7MTW - chains A and F of the 59 polymer chains in the assembly; structure by electron microscopy, 2.99 A resolution.

[Chain A (and F)]
Name: Capsid protein VP1
Organism: Adeno-associated virus 9
Notes: chain F of this document is another copy of the same molecule, construct and numbering; everything in this record applies to it too
Reference sequence: Q6JC40 (Q6JC40_9VIRU); numbering as in UniProt (aligned over 219-736)
Amino-acid sequence (518 residues; numbered 219 to 736; the number before each row is that of its first residue):
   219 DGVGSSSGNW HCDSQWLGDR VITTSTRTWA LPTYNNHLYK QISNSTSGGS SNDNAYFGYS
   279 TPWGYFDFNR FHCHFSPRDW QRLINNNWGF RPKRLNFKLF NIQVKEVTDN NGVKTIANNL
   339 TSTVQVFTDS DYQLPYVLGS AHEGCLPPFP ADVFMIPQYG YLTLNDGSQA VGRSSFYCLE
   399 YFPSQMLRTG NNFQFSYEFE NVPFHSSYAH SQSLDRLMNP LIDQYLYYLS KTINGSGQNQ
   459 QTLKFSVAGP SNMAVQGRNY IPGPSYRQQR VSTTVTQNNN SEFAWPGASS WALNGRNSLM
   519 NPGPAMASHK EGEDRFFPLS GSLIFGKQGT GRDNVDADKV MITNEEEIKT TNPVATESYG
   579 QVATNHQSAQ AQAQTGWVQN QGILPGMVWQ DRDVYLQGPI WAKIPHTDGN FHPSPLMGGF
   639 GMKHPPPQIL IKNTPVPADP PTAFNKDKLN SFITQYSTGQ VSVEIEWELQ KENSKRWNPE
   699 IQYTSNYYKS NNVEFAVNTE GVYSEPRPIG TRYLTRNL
What the authors report for this chain:
  - contacts within the chain: His527-Glu564
  - conformationally variable residues (side-chain flip): Tyr705

[Interface between chain A and chain F]
Residue-residue contacts (62):
  Ser294(A) - Trp695(F)
  Pro295(A) - Trp695(F)
  Pro295(A) - Pro697(F)
  Arg296(A) - Glu690(F)  salt bridge
  Arg296(A) - Arg694(F)
  Arg296(A) - Trp695(F)  hydrogen bond (backbone-backbone)
  Arg296(A) - Asn696(F)
  Arg296(A) - Glu698(F)
  Arg296(A) - Leu732(F)
  Gln299(A) - Pro697(F)
  Gln299(A) - Glu698(F)  hydrogen bond (side chain-backbone)
  Gln299(A) - Gln700(F)
  Arg300(A) - Glu690(F)  salt bridge
  Asn303(A) - Gln700(F)
  Asn304(A) - Asn304(F)  hydrogen bond
  Pro366(A) - Trp695(F)
  Pro368(A) - Trp695(F)
  Glu564(A) - Tyr705(F)  hydrogen bond
  Lys567(A) - Tyr705(F)
  Glu690(A) - Arg296(F)  salt bridge
  Glu690(A) - Arg300(F)  salt bridge
  Arg694(A) - Arg296(F)
  Trp695(A) - Ser294(F)
  Trp695(A) - Pro295(F)
  Trp695(A) - Arg296(F)  hydrogen bond (backbone-backbone)
  Trp695(A) - Pro366(F)
  Trp695(A) - Pro368(F)
  Trp695(A) - Phe713(F)
  Trp695(A) - Tyr721(F)  hydrogen bond
  Asn696(A) - Arg296(F)
  Asn696(A) - Val711(F)
  Asn696(A) - Glu712(F)
  Asn696(A) - Phe713(F)
  Pro697(A) - Pro295(F)
  Pro697(A) - Gln299(F)
  Pro697(A) - Tyr701(F)  hydrophobic
  Pro697(A) - Ser703(F)  hydrogen bond (backbone-side chain)
  Pro697(A) - Phe713(F)
  Glu698(A) - Arg296(F)
  Glu698(A) - Gln299(F)  hydrogen bond (backbone-side chain)
  Glu698(A) - Ser703(F)
  Ile699(A) - Ser703(F)
  Gln700(A) - Gln299(F)
  Gln700(A) - Asn303(F)
  Gln700(A) - Tyr701(F)
  Gln700(A) - Thr702(F)
  Tyr701(A) - Pro697(F)  hydrophobic
  Tyr701(A) - Gln700(F)
  Thr702(A) - Gln700(F)
  Thr702(A) - Thr702(F)
  Ser703(A) - Pro697(F)  hydrogen bond (side chain-backbone)
  Ser703(A) - Glu698(F)
  Ser703(A) - Ile699(F)
  Tyr705(A) - Glu564(F)  hydrogen bond
  Tyr705(A) - Lys567(F)
  Val711(A) - Asn696(F)
  Glu712(A) - Asn696(F)
  Phe713(A) - Trp695(F)
  Phe713(A) - Asn696(F)
  Phe713(A) - Pro697(F)
  Tyr721(A) - Trp695(F)  hydrogen bond
  Leu732(A) - Arg296(F)
Also at the interface, not in a pair above, chain A (30 interface residues in all): Phe367, Ser692
Also at the interface, not in a pair above, chain F (30 interface residues in all): Phe367, Ser692

[Summary]
The chain A/chain F interface involves 30 residues from each chain, with 11 hydrogen bonds and 4 salt bridges.
Polar contacts include Arg296(A)-Glu690(F), Arg300(A)-Glu690(F) and Gln299(A)-Glu698(F). The paper reports
conformational variability at Tyr705(A); contacts within the chain involving His527(A) and Glu564(A).
Both chains are Capsid protein VP1 (Adeno-associated virus 9). Entry 7MTW (Structure of the adeno-associated
virus 9 capsid at pH 4.0) was determined by electron microscopy together with 7MTG, 7MTP, 7MTZ, 7MUA and 7MT0
from the same study.
